PDB entry 5OEO | solution NMR | chains A and C

Chain A:
Protein: Calmodulin-1
From: Homo sapiens
Reference sequence: P0DP23 (CALM1_HUMAN); residues 0-148 here correspond to UniProt positions 1-149 (UniProt number = residue number + 1)
Amino-acid sequence (150 residues; numbered -1 to 148; the number before each row is that of its first residue; numbers below 1 keep their minus sign (Ser-1 is residue -1)):
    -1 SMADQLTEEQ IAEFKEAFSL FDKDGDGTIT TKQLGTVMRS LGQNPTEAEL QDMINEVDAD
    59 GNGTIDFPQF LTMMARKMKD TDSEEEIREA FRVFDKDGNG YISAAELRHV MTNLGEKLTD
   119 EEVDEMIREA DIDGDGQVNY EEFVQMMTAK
Construct notes: expression tag (-1); engineered mutation Gln31 (Glu32 in P0DP23), Gln67 (Glu68 in P0DP23)
Bound ions: Ca2+ site 1: Asp93, Asp95, Asn97, Tyr99, Glu104; Ca2+ site 2: Asp129, Asp131, Asp133, Gln135, Glu140

Chain C:
Protein: Transient receptor potential cation channel subfamily V member 5
From: Homo sapiens
Reference sequence: Q9NQA5 (TRPV5_HUMAN); numbering as in UniProt (aligned over 655-725)
Amino-acid sequence (73 residues; each row starts with the number of its first residue):
   653 GADKEDDQEH PSEKQPSGAE SGTLARASLA LPTSSLSRTA SQSSSHRGWE ILRQNTLGHL
   713 NLGLNLSEGD GEE
Construct notes: expression tag (653-654)
Reported in the primary citation:
  - mutagenesis - T708D: unchanged binding to Calmodulin-1 (chain A)
  - post-translational modification sites: Thr708 (citing earlier work)

Chain A / chain C interface:
Residue-residue contacts (36):
  Asp22(A) with Thr675(C)
  Ala88(A) with Leu704(C); Thr708(C)
  Val91(A) with Thr708(C)
  Phe92(A) with Leu704(C)
  Ile100(A) with Trp701(C)
  Ala103(A) with Ala682(C)
  Leu105(A) with Trp701(C); Leu704(C)
  Arg106(A) with Ser686(C)
  Val108(A) with Leu704(C); Asn707(C)
  Leu112(A) with Ile703(C); Asn707(C)
  Asp118(A) with Pro684(C); Ser686(C); Ser687(C)
  Glu119(A) with Leu688(C); Ser689(C); Arg690(C); Thr691(C)
  Glu120(A) with Ser696(C); Ser697(C)
  Glu123(A) with Gln694(C); Ser696(C)
  Met124(A) with Ser696(C); Ser697(C); Gly700(C); Trp701(C)
  Glu127(A) with Ser696(C)
  Ala128(A) with Trp701(C)
  Phe141(A) with Leu704(C); Arg705(C)
  Met144(A) with Trp701(C); Arg705(C)
  Met145(A) with Arg705(C)
Interface residues without a listed pair, chain A (27 interface residues in all): Lys21, Gly113, Glu114, Leu116, Asp122, Ile125, Val136
Interface residues without a listed pair, chain C (21 interface residues in all): His698, Leu718
From the paper, about this interface:
  - residue pairs: Ala88(A)-Thr708(C), Phe92(A)-Leu704(C), Ile100(A)-Trp701(C), Leu105(A)-Trp701(C), Leu105(A)-Leu704(C), Val108(A)-Leu704(C), Ala128(A)-Trp701(C), Phe141(A)-Trp701(C), Phe141(A)-Leu704(C), Met144(A)-Trp701(C), Met145(A)-Arg705(C), Arg705(C)-Met144(A)
  - interface residues, chain A: Phe92(A), Ala128(A), Met144(A)

Overview:
Chain A and chain C form an interface of 27 and 21 residues respectively. The paper describes contacts between
Ala88(A) and Thr708(C), Phe92(A) and Leu704(C) and Ile100(A) and Trp701(C) among others. The paper reports
that T708D of chain C leaves binding to Calmodulin-1 (chain A) unchanged; interface residues Phe92(A),
Ala128(A) and Met144(A).
Chain A is Calmodulin-1 and chain C is Transient receptor potential cation channel subfamily V member 5, both
from Homo sapiens; the structure, Solution structure of the complex of TRPV5(655-725) with a Calmodulin
E32Q/E68Q double mutant, was determined by solution NMR.
